2E5L - chains A and H of the 23 polymer chains in the assembly; structure by X-ray diffraction, 3.30 A resolution.

[Chain A]
Molecule: 16S ribosomal RNA
From: Thermus thermophilus
Sequence (1520 nucleotides; row label = number of the first residue in the row; note: 42 numbers in that range are skipped by the numbering (no residue carries them; nothing is unmodelled there); a row labelled like 190A-190L holds insertion residues (190A, then the next letters in order)):
     1 UUGUUGGAGAGUUUGAUCCUGGCUCAGGGUGAACGCUGGCGGCGUGCCUA
    51 AGACAUGCAAGUCGUGCGGG
    73 CCGCGGGGUUUU
    88 ACUCCG
    95 UGGUC
   101 AGCGGCGGACGGGUGAGUAACGCGUGGGU
  129A G
   130 ACCUACCCGGAAGAGGGGGACAACCCGGGGAAACUCGGGCUAAUCCCCCA
   180 UGUGGACCCGC
190A-190L CCCUUGGGGUGU
   191 GUCCAAAGGGCUUU
   216 GCCCGCUUCCGGAUGGGCCCGCGUCCCAUCAGCUAGUUGGUGGGGUAAUG
   266 GCCCACCAAGGCGACGACGGGUAGCCGGUCUGAGAGGAUGGCCGGCCACA
   316 GGGGCACUGAGACACGGGCCCCACUCCUACGGGAGGCAGCAGUUAGGAAU
   366 CUUCCGCAAUGGGCGCAAGCCUGACGGAGCGACGCCGCUUGGAGGAAGAA
   416 GCCCUUCGGGGUGUAAACUCCUGAA
   442 CCCGGGACGAAACCCCCGACGA
   474 GGGGACUGACGGUACCGGG
   494 GUAAUAGCGCCGGCCAACUCCGUGCCAGCAGCCGCGGUAAUACGGAGGGC
   544 GCGAGCGUUACCCGGAUUCACUGGGCGUAAAGGGCGUGUAGGCGGCCUGG
   594 GGCGUCCCAUGUGAAAGACCACGGCUCAACCGUGGGGGAGCGUGGGAUAC
   644 GCUCAGGCUAGACGGUGGGAGAGGGUGGUGGAAUUCCCGGAGUAGCGGUG
   694 AAAUGCGCAGAUACCGGGAGGAACGCCGAUGGCGAAGGCAGCCACCUGGU
   744 CCACCCGUGACGCUGAGGCGCGAAAGCGUGGGGAGCAAACCGGAUUAGAU
   794 ACCCGGGUAGUCCACGCCCUAAACGAUGCGCGCUAGGUCUCUGGGUCU
   848 CCUGGGGGCCGAAGCUAACGCGUUAAGCGCGCCGCCUGGGGAGUACGGCC
   898 GCAAGGCUGAAACUCAAAGGAAUUGACGGGGGCCCGCACAAGCGGUGGAG
   948 CAUGUGGUUUAAUUCGAAGCAACGCGAAGAACCUUACCAGGCCUUGACAU
   998 GCUAGG
 1003A G
  1004 AACCCGGGUGAAAGCCUGGGGUGCCCC
1030A-1030D GCGA
  1031 GGGGAGCCCUAGCACAGGUGCUGCAUGGCCGUCGUCAGCUCGUGCCGUGA
  1081 GGUGUUGGGUUAAGUCCCGCAACGAGCGCAACCCCCGCCGUUAGUUGCCA
  1131 GCGGUUCGGCCGGGCACUCUAACGGGACUGCCCGCGAAA
  1171 GCGGGAGGAAGGAGGGGACGACGUCUGGUCAGCAUGGCCCUUACGGCCUG
  1221 GGCGACACACGUGCUACAAUGCCCACUACAAAGCGAUGCCACCCGGCAAC
  1271 GGGGAGCUAAUCGCAAAAAGGUGGGCCCAGUUCGGAUUGGGGUCUGCAAC
  1321 CCGACCCCAUGAAGCCGGAAUCGCUAGUAAUCGCGGAUCAG
 1361A C
  1362 CAUGCCGCGGUGAAUACGUUCCCGGGCCUUGUACACACCGCCCGUCACGC
  1412 CAUGGGAGCGGGCUCUACCCGAAGUCGCCGGG
  1446 AGCCUACGGG
  1459 CAGGCGCCGAGGGUAGGGCCCGUGACUGGGGCGAAGUCGUAACAAGGUAG
  1509 CUGUACCGGAAGGUGCGGCUGGAUCACCUCCUUUC
Unresolved in the structure: 1-3
From the paper describing this entry:
  - binding site for the 6-nt RNA strand: U1537 to C1543
  - contacts within the chain: G1530-A1531 (pi stacking)

[Chain H]
Protein: 30S ribosomal protein S8
From: Thermus thermophilus
Reference sequence: Q5SHQ2 (RS8_THET8); numbering as in UniProt (aligned over 1-138)
Amino-acid sequence (138 residues; numbered 1 to 138; the number before each row is that of its first residue):
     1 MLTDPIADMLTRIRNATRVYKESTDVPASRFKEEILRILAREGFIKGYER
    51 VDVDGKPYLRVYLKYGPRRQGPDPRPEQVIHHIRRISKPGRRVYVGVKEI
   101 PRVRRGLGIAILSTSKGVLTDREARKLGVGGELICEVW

[How chain A and chain H interact]
Residue-residue contacts (70; chain A residue first):
  U4(A) - Arg105(H)  hydrogen bond to the base
  C564(A) - Arg91(H)  hydrogen bond to the sugar
  C586(A) - Thr3(H)  hydrogen bond to the sugar
  C586(A) - Pro89(H)  phosphate contact
  C586(A) - Gly90(H)  sugar contact
  G587(A) - Met1(H)  sugar contact
  G587(A) - Leu2(H)  sugar contact
  G587(A) - Thr3(H)  sugar contact
  G587(A) - Pro89(H)  phosphate contact
  G587(A) - Arg92(H)  salt bridge to the phosphate
  C589(A) - Ser29(H)  phosphate contact
  C590(A) - Ser29(H)  phosphate contact
  C590(A) - Arg30(H)  hydrogen bond to the phosphate
  U591(A) - Arg30(H)  salt bridge to the phosphate
  G597(A) - Tyr94(H)  hydrogen bond to the base
  U598(A) - Tyr94(H)  sugar contact
  C599(A) - Val95(H)  sugar contact
  C599(A) - Gly96(H)  phosphate contact
  C599(A) - Val97(H)  phosphate contact
  C599(A) - Val129(H)  sugar contact
  C599(A) - Gly130(H)  hydrogen bond to the sugar
  C600(A) - Gly96(H)  phosphate contact
  C600(A) - Val97(H)  hydrogen bond to the phosphate
  C600(A) - Gly128(H)  sugar contact
  C600(A) - Val129(H)  sugar contact
  A632(A) - Lys98(H)  salt bridge to the phosphate
  A640(A) - Ser115(H)  hydrogen bond to the sugar
  U641(A) - Ser115(H)  sugar contact
  A642(A) - Phe31(H)  sugar contact
  A642(A) - Ser113(H)  hydrogen bond to the base
  A642(A) - Thr114(H)  base contact
  A642(A) - Ser115(H)  base contact
  C643(A) - Phe31(H)  sugar contact
  C643(A) - Ser113(H)  sugar contact
  C643(A) - Glu132(H)  hydrogen bond to the sugar
  G644(A) - Arg92(H)  sugar contact
  U652(A) - Lys56(H)  hydrogen bond to the phosphate
  A653(A) - Lys56(H)  salt bridge to the phosphate
  A753(A) - Met1(H)  base contact
  G755(A) - Met1(H)  sugar contact
  G823(A) - Met1(H)  hydrogen bond to the sugar
  C824(A) - Met1(H)  hydrogen bond to the sugar
  C824(A) - Leu2(H)  sugar contact
  G825(A) - Asp8(H)  hydrogen bond to the sugar
  G825(A) - Thr11(H)  base contact
  G825(A) - Arg12(H)  hydrogen bond to the sugar
  C826(A) - Arg12(H)  salt bridge to the phosphate
  C826(A) - Asn15(H)  hydrogen bond to the base
  U827(A) - Asn15(H)  hydrogen bond to the sugar
  U827(A) - Val19(H)  sugar contact
  A828(A) - Lys21(H)  salt bridge to the phosphate
  A859(A) - Val19(H)  base contact
  A860(A) - Arg18(H)  hydrogen bond to the sugar
  A860(A) - Arg75(H)  hydrogen bond to the phosphate
  G861(A) - Arg75(H)  salt bridge to the phosphate
  G874(A) - Asn15(H)  base contact
  C875(A) - Thr11(H)  base contact
  C875(A) - Arg14(H)  hydrogen bond to the sugar
  C875(A) - Asn15(H)  sugar contact
  G876(A) - Ala7(H)  sugar contact
  G876(A) - Thr11(H)  hydrogen bond to the sugar
  G876(A) - Arg14(H)  salt bridge to the phosphate
  C877(A) - Thr3(H)  base contact
  C877(A) - Asp4(H)  sugar contact
  C877(A) - Ala7(H)  sugar contact
  C877(A) - Lys88(H)  salt bridge to the phosphate
  C877(A) - Pro89(H)  phosphate contact
  G878(A) - Thr3(H)  hydrogen bond to the sugar
  G878(A) - Lys88(H)  phosphate contact
  G878(A) - Pro89(H)  phosphate contact
Other interface residues (no listed pair), chain A (40 interface residues in all): G588, G631, G639, C756, C879
Other interface residues (no listed pair), chain H (44 interface residues in all): Pro5, Ala28, Pro57, Arg102, Gly106, Lys116, Val118, Gly131

[Overview]
40 residues of chain A and 44 residues of chain H are in contact; the contacts include 22 hydrogen bonds and 9
salt bridges. Polar contacts include U4(A)-Arg105(H), G597(A)-Tyr94(H) and A642(A)-Ser113(H). The paper
reports a binding site for the 6-nt RNA strand at U1537(A); contacts within the chain involving G1530(A) and
A1531(A).
Chain A is 16S ribosomal RNA and chain H is 30S ribosomal protein S8, both from Thermus thermophilus; the
structure, A snapshot of the 30S ribosomal subunit capturing mRNA via the Shine- Dalgarno interaction, was
determined by X-ray diffraction.
